7Q5B - chains S and B of the 13 polymer chains in the assembly; structure by electron microscopy, 3.98 A resolution.

== Chain S ==
Molecule: 31-nt DNA strand
Sequence (31 nucleotides; row label = number of the first residue in the row):
    19 GAGCCCGTAA TACAACAAAA TCCAACAAAT A

== Chain B ==
Molecule: Transposon Ty3-G Gag-Pol polyprotein
From: Saccharomyces cerevisiae S288C
UniProtKB: Q99315 (YG31B_YEAST); residues -1010 to 536 here correspond to UniProt positions 1-1547 (UniProt number = residue number + 1011)
Sequence (1547 residues; numbered -1010 to 536; the number before each row is that of its first residue; numbers below 1 keep their minus sign (Met-1010 is residue -1010)):
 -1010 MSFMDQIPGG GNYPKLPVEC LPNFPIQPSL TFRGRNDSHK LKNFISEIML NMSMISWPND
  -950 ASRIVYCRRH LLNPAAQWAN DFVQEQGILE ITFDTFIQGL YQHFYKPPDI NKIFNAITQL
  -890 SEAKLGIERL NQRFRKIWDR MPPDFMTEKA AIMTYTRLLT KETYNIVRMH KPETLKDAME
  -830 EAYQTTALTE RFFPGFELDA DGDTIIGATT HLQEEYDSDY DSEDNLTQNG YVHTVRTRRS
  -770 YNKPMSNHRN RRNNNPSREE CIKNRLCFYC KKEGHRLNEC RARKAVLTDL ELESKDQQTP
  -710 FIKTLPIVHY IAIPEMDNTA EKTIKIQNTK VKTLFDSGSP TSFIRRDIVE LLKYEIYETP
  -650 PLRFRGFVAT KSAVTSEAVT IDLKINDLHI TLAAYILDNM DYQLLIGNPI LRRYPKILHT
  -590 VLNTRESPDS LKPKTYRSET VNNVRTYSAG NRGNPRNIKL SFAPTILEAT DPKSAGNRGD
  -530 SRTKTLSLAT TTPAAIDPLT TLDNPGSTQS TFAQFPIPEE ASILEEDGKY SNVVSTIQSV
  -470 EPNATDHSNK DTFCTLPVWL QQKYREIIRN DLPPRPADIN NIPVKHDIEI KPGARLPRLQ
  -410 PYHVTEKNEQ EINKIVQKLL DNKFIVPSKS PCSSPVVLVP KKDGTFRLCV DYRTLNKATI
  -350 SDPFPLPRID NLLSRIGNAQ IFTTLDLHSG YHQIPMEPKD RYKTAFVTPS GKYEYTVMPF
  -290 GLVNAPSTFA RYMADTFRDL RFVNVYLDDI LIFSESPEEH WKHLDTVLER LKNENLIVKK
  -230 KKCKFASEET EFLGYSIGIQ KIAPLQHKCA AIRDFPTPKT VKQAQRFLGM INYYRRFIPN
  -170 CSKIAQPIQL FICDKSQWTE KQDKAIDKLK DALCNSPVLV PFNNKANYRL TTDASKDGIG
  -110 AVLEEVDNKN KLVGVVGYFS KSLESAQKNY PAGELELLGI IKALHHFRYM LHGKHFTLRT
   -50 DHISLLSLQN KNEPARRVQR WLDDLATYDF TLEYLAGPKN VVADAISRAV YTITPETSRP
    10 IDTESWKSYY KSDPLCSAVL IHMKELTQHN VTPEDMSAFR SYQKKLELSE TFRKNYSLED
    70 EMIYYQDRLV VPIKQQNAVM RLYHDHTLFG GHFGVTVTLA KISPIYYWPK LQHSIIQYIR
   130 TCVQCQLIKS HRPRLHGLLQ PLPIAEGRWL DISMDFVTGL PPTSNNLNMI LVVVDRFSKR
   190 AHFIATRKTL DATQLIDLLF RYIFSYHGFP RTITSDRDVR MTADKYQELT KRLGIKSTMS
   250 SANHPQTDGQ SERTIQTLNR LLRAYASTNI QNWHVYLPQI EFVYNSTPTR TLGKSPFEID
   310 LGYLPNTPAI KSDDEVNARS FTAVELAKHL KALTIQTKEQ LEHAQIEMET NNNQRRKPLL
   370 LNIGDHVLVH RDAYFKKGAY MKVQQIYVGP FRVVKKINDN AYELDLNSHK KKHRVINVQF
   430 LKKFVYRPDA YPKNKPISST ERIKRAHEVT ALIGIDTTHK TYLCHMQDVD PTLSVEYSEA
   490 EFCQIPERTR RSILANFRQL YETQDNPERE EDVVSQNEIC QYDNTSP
Not modelled in the structure: -1010 to 16, 385-388, 438-439, 505-536
Cystine bridges: Cys131-Cys134
UniProt features mapped onto this chain:
  - zinc finger: Arg-746 to Ala-729 (CCHC-type)
  - region: His95 to Cys134 (Integrase-type zinc finger-like)
  - active site: Asp-675 (For protease activity)
  - binding site (Mg(2+)): Asp-325, Asp-263, Asp-262, Asp-118, Glu-75, Asp-50, Asp164, Asp225
  - site (Cleavage): Gly-804, Ala-803, His-778, Thr-777, His-702, Tyr-701, Asn-569, Asn-568, Ser-476, Thr-475, Tyr0, Thr1, Ser26, Ala27
  - modified residue: Ser-1009 (N-acetylserine)

== Interface between chain S and chain B ==
Pairs across the interface (31; chain S residue first):
  DC24(S) - Lys119(B)  phosphate contact
  DG25(S) - Tyr116(B)  hydrogen bond to the phosphate
  DT26(S) - Arg77(B)  salt bridge to the phosphate
  DT26(S) - Gln121(B)  base contact
  DA27(S) - Gln121(B)  hydrogen bond to the base
  DA30(S) - Arg141(B)  base contact
  DC31(S) - Arg141(B)  hydrogen bond to the base
  DC31(S) - Arg364(B)  salt bridge to the phosphate
  DA32(S) - Arg141(B)  sugar contact
  DA32(S) - Arg364(B)  salt bridge to the phosphate
  DA35(S) - Lys391(B)  phosphate contact
  DA37(S) - Lys391(B)  salt bridge to the phosphate
  DA38(S) - Tyr389(B)  phosphate contact
  DA42(S) - Lys197(B)  phosphate contact
  DA42(S) - Val228(B)  base contact
  DA43(S) - Lys197(B)  phosphate contact
  DA43(S) - Thr198(B)  phosphate contact
  DA43(S) - Asp200(B)  phosphate contact
  DA43(S) - Ala201(B)  phosphate contact
  DA43(S) - Val228(B)  base contact
  DA43(S) - Arg229(B)  sugar contact
  DC44(S) - Ala201(B)  phosphate contact
  DC44(S) - Gln203(B)  phosphate contact
  DC44(S) - Ala232(B)  sugar contact
  DC44(S) - Lys421(B)  hydrogen bond to the base
  DA45(S) - Asp233(B)  hydrogen bond to the phosphate
  DA45(S) - Lys420(B)  hydrogen bond to the base
  DA46(S) - Lys420(B)  salt bridge to the phosphate
  DA47(S) - Thr466(B)  phosphate contact
  DA47(S) - Thr467(B)  phosphate contact
  DT48(S) - Lys469(B)  salt bridge to the phosphate
Interface residues without a listed pair, chain S (19 interface residues in all): DA33, DC41
Interface residues without a listed pair, chain B (29 interface residues in all): Glu56, Arg62, Trp117, Pro118, Pro142, Lys234, Met390

== In short ==
The interface between chain S and chain B involves 19 residues on one side and 29 on the other; the contacts
include 6 hydrogen bonds and 6 salt bridges. Polar pairs include DA27(S)-Gln121(B), DC31(S)-Arg141(B) and
DC44(S)-Lys421(B).
Here chain S is a 31-nt DNA strand and chain B is Transposon Ty3-G Gag-Pol polyprotein (Saccharomyces
cerevisiae S288C). Entry 7Q5B (Cryo-EM structure of Ty3 retrotransposon targeting a TFIIIB-bound tRNA gene)
was determined by electron microscopy.
